8TYE - chains L and c of the 8 polymer chains in the assembly; structure by electron microscopy, 3.80 A resolution.

== Chain L ==
Protein: Polyclonal Fv light chain
Organism: Oryctolagus cuniculus
Amino-acid sequence (102 residues; row label = number of the first residue in the row; note: 3 numbers in that range are skipped by the numbering (no residue carries them; nothing is unmodelled there); X marks 102 residues of unknown identity (built as UNK)):
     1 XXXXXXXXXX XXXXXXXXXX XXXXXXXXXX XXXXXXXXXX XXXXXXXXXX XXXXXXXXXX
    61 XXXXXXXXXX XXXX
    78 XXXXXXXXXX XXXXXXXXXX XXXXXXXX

== Chain c ==
Protein: Glycoprotein GP2
Organism: Lassa virus (strain Mouse/Sierra Leone/Josiah/1976)
UniProt: chimeric construct of P08669, Q9WXS1: residues 260-424 from P08669 (GLYC_LASSJ) positions 260-424 (same numbers); residues 450-653 from Q9WXS1 positions 2-205 (UniProt number = residue number - 448)
Amino-acid sequence (406 residues; row label = number of the first residue in the row):
   260 GTFTWTLSDS EGKDTPGGYC LTRWMLIEAE LKCFGNTAVA KCNEKHDEEF CDMLRLFDFN
   320 KQAIQRLKAP AQMSIQLINK AVNALINDQL IMKNHLRDIM CIPYCNYSKY WYLNHTTTGR
   380 TSLPKCWLVS NGSYLNETHF SDDIEQQADN MITEMLQKEY MERQGGSGGS GGSGGSGGSE
   440 KAAKAEEAAR KMEELFKKHK IVAVLRANSV EEAIEKAVAV FAGGVHLIEI TFTVPDADTV
   500 IKALSVLKEK GAIIGAGTVT SVEQCRKAVE SGAEFIVSPH LDEEISQFCK EKGVFYMPGV
   560 MTPTELVKAM KLGHDILKLF PGEVVGPEFV KAMKGPFPNV KFVPTGGVDL DNVCEWFDAG
   620 VLAVGVGDAL VEGDPDEVRE KAKEFVEKIR GCTEGSLEWS HPQFEK
Disordered / not traced: 415-665
Sequence notes: conflict P329 (Glu in P08669), C360 (Gly in P08669), I473 (Lys25 in Q9WXS1), V477 (Leu29 in Q9WXS1), A481 (Glu33 in Q9WXS1), A502 (Glu54 in Q9WXS1), V505 (Phe57 in Q9WXS1), D574 (Thr126 in Q9WXS1), E587 (Gln139 in Q9WXS1), D608 (Asn160 in Q9WXS1), D617 (Lys169 in Q9WXS1), D627 (Ser179 in Q9WXS1), E631 (Lys183 in Q9WXS1), D633 (Thr185 in Q9WXS1), E643 (Ala195 in Q9WXS1); linker (425-449); expression tag (654-665)
Curated features (UniProtKB/Swiss-Prot):
  - glycosylation (N-linked (GlcNAc...) asparagine): N365, N373, N390, N395
Disulfide bonds: C279-C292, C301-C310, C364-C385
Covalent attachments: glycan linked to N365, N373; N-acetylglucosamine (NAG) linked to N390, N395
What the authors report for this chain:
  - post-translational modification sites: N373

== Interface between chain L and chain c ==
Interface residues of chain c (facing chain L), 5 residues: E270, G271, R282, W283, L290
Interface features reported in the paper:
  - epitope / paratope residues, chain c: T281(c)

== In short ==
Chain L and chain c make no direct contact in this assembly. N-acetylglucosamine is covalently linked to
N390(c) and N395(c). The paper reports the epitope/paratope residue T281(c); a modification site at N373(c).
Here chain L is Polyclonal Fv light chain (Oryctolagus cuniculus) and chain c is Glycoprotein GP2 (Lassa virus
(strain Mouse/Sierra Leone/Josiah/1976)). Entry 8TYE (Lassa GPC (strain Josiah) bound to rabbit polyclonal
fusion-peptide-targeting antibody FP-1) was determined by electron microscopy together with 8TYC, 8VCV, 8VE8,
9CJ7, 9CJ8, 9CK7 and 9CK8 from the same study.
